Entry 7C2L (electron microscopy, 3.10 A resolution); this record covers chains H and L of the 9 polymer chains in the assembly.

== Chain H ==
Name: heavy chain of 4A8
From: Homo sapiens
Amino-acid sequence (458 residues; row label = number of the first residue in the row):
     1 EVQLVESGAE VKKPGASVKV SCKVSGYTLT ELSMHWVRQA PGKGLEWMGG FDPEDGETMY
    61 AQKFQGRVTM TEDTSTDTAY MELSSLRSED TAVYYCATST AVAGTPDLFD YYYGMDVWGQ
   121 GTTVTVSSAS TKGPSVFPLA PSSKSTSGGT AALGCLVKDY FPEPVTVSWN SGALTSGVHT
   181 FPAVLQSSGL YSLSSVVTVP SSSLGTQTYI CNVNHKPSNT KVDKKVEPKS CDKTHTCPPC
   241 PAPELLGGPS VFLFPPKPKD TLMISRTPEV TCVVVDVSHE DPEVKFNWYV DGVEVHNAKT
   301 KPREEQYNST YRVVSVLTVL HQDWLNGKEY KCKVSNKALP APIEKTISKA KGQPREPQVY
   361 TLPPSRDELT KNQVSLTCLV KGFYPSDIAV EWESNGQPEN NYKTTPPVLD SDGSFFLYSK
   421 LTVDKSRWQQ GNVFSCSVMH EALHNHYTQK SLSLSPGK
Disordered / not traced: 230-458
Disulfide bonds: C22-C96, C155-C211

== Chain L ==
Name: light chain of 4A8
From: Homo sapiens
Amino-acid sequence (219 residues; each row starts with the number of its first residue):
     1 EIVMTQSPLS SPVTLGQPAS ISCRSSQSLV HSDGNTYLSW LQQRPGQPPR LLIYKISNRF
    61 SGVPDRFSGS GAGTDFTLKI SRVEAEDVGV YYCTQATQFP YTFGQGTKVD IKRTVAAPSV
   121 FIFPPSDEQL KSGTASVVCL LNNFYPREAK VQWKVDNALQ SGNSQESVTE QDSKDSTYSL
   181 SSTLTLSKAD YEKHKVYACE VTHQGLSSPV TKSFNRGEC
Disulfide bonds: C23-C93, C139-C199

== Chain H / chain L interface ==
Contacting residue pairs - 75 pairs, chain H then chain L:
  H35(H) - Y101(L)
  V37(H) - F103(L)  hydrophobic
  Q39(H) - Q43(L)
  L45(H) - F103(L)  hydrophobic
  W47(H) - F99(L)
  W47(H) - P100(L)  hydrophobic
  W47(H) - Y101(L)
  D52(H) - F99(L)
  E57(H) - F99(L)
  M59(H) - F99(L)  hydrophobic
  Y95(H) - Q47(L)
  Y95(H) - P48(L)
  Y111(H) - Y37(L)  hydrogen bond (backbone-side chain)
  Y112(H) - Y54(L)
  Y113(H) - H31(L)
  Y113(H) - Y37(L)  hydrophobic
  Y113(H) - A96(L)
  M115(H) - L51(L)
  D116(H) - R50(L)
  D116(H) - L51(L)
  W118(H) - P48(L)
  W118(H) - P49(L)
  W118(H) - R50(L)
  W118(H) - F103(L)  hydrophobic
  Q120(H) - P48(L)
  F137(H) - S126(L)
  F137(H) - Q129(L)
  F137(H) - S132(L)
  P138(H) - S126(L)
  P138(H) - E128(L)
  L139(H) - F123(L)
  L139(H) - P124(L)
  L139(H) - V138(L)  hydrophobic
  A140(H) - F123(L)
  P141(H) - F123(L)  hydrophobic
  P141(H) - F214(L)
  S142(H) - F214(L)
  S143(H) - F214(L)
  S143(H) - C219(L)
  K144(H) - K212(L)
  S145(H) - F121(L)
  S145(H) - I122(L)
  S145(H) - F123(L)
  T150(H) - F121(L)
  A151(H) - F121(L)
  A152(H) - F121(L)  hydrophobic
  A152(H) - F123(L)
  A152(H) - L140(L)  hydrophobic
  L153(H) - F123(L)
  L156(H) - Q129(L)
  L156(H) - S136(L)
  L156(H) - V138(L)  hydrophobic
  K158(H) - T185(L)
  H179(H) - L140(L)
  H179(H) - N142(L)  hydrogen bond
  H179(H) - S179(L)  hydrogen bond
  T180(H) - T169(L)  hydrogen bond (backbone-side chain)
  F181(H) - S167(L)
  F181(H) - V168(L)
  F181(H) - T169(L)
  F181(H) - L180(L)
  F181(H) - S181(L)
  P182(H) - V168(L)
  A183(H) - S167(L)
  V184(H) - Q165(L)
  S194(H) - V138(L)
  V196(H) - F123(L)  hydrophobic
  V196(H) - L140(L)  hydrophobic
  T198(H) - L140(L)
  E227(H) - D127(L)
  K229(H) - D127(L)  salt bridge
  K229(H) - F214(L)
  K229(H) - G217(L)
  K229(H) - E218(L)
  K229(H) - C219(L)  hydrogen bond (backbone-backbone)
Other interface residues (no listed pair), chain H (49 interface residues in all): K43, G44, F51, G114, V136, Q186, S192
Other interface residues (no listed pair), chain L (46 interface residues in all): L41, K55, F60, Y92, T183, S213

== Summary ==
The interface between chain H and chain L involves 49 residues on one side and 46 on the other, with 5
hydrogen bonds and 1 salt bridge. Polar contacts include K229(H)-D127(L), Y111(H)-Y37(L) and H179(H)-N142(L).
Here chain H is heavy chain of 4A8 and chain L is light chain of 4A8, both from Homo sapiens. Entry 7C2L (S
protein of SARS-CoV-2 in complex bound with 4A8) was determined by electron microscopy.
